PDB entry 6T75 | X-ray diffraction, 2.55 A resolution | chains AAA and CCC of the 3 polymer chains in the assembly

[Chain AAA (and CCC)]
Name: Glyco_hydro_42M domain-containing protein
From: Bacteroides salyersiae
Notes: chain CCC of this document is another copy of the same molecule, construct and numbering; everything in this record applies to it too
Reference sequence: I9SUA3 (I9SUA3_9BACE); residues 32-683 here correspond to UniProt positions 22-673 (UniProt number = residue number - 10)
Amino-acid sequence (674 residues; row label = number of the first residue in the row):
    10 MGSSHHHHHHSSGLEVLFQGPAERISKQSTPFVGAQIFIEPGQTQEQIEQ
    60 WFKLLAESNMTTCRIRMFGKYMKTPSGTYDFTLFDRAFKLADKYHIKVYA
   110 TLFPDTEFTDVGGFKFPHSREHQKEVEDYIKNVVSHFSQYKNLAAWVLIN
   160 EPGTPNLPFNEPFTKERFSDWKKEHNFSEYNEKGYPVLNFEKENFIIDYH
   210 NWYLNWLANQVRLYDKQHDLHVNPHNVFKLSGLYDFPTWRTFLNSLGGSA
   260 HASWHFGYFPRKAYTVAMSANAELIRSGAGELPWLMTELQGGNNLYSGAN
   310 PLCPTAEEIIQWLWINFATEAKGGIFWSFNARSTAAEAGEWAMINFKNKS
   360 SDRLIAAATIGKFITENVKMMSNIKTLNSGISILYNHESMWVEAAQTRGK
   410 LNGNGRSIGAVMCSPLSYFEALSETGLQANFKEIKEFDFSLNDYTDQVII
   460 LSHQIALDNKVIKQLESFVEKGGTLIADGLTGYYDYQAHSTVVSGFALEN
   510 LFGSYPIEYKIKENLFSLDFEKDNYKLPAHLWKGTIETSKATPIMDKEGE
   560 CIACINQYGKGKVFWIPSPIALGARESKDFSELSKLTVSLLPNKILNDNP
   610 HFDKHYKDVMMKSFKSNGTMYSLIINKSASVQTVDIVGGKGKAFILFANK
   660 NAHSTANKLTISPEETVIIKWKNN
Unresolved in the structure: 10-23, 412, 682-683 (chain CCC: 10-31, 412, 682-683)
Sequence notes: initiating methionine (10); expression tag (11-31)
Covalently attached groups: 2-deoxy-2-fluoro-alpha-D-mannopyranose (MAF) linked to Glu-297
Ligand contacts: 2-deoxy-2-fluoro-alpha-D-mannopyranose (MAF): Arg-75, Val-120, Gly-121, Asn-159, Glu-160, His-260, Trp-263, Trp-336, Arg-341, Glu-346, Trp-350
What the authors report for this chain:
  - catalytic residues: Glu-297
  - binding site for 2-deoxy-2-fluoro-alpha-D-mannopyranose: Arg-75, Asn-159, Trp-263, Glu-297, Trp-336, Arg-341, Glu-346
  - mutagenesis - E297Q: decreased catalytic activity
  - mutagenesis - E160Q: abolished catalytic activity

[Chain AAA / chain CCC interface]
Pairs across the interface (68):
  Glu-49(AAA) / Pro-195(CCC)
  Pro-50(AAA) / Gly-193(CCC)
  Pro-50(AAA) / Tyr-194(CCC)
  Pro-50(AAA) / Pro-195(CCC)
  Gly-51(AAA) / Lys-192(CCC)
  Gly-51(AAA) / Gly-193(CCC)
  Gly-51(AAA) / Tyr-194(CCC)
  Gln-52(AAA) / Tyr-194(CCC)
  Gln-56(AAA) / Tyr-194(CCC)  hydrogen bond
  Tyr-80(AAA) / Tyr-189(CCC)
  Tyr-80(AAA) / Pro-195(CCC)
  Phe-117(AAA) / Pro-195(CCC)  hydrophobic
  Phe-117(AAA) / Leu-197(CCC)  hydrophobic
  Trp-263(AAA) / Arg-407(CCC)
  Asn-302(AAA) / Tyr-518(CCC)  hydrogen bond (side chain-backbone)
  Asn-302(AAA) / Lys-519(CCC)
  Asn-302(AAA) / Ile-520(CCC)  hydrogen bond (side chain-backbone)
  Asn-303(AAA) / Ile-520(CCC)
  Asn-303(AAA) / Trp-541(CCC)
  Leu-304(AAA) / Arg-415(CCC)  hydrogen bond (backbone-side chain)
  Leu-304(AAA) / Tyr-492(CCC)
  Leu-304(AAA) / Tyr-518(CCC)  hydrophobic
  Leu-304(AAA) / Trp-541(CCC)  hydrogen bond (backbone-side chain)
  Tyr-305(AAA) / Gln-405(CCC)
  Tyr-305(AAA) / Thr-406(CCC)
  Tyr-305(AAA) / Gly-414(CCC)
  Tyr-305(AAA) / Arg-415(CCC)  hydrogen bond (backbone-side chain)
  Tyr-305(AAA) / His-462(CCC)
  Tyr-305(AAA) / Ile-464(CCC)
  Tyr-305(AAA) / Tyr-493(CCC)
  Ser-306(AAA) / Arg-415(CCC)  hydrogen bond (backbone-side chain)
  Gly-307(AAA) / Arg-415(CCC)  hydrogen bond (backbone-side chain)
  Pro-310(AAA) / Arg-415(CCC)
  Pro-310(AAA) / Ile-520(CCC)  hydrophobic
  Leu-311(AAA) / Ile-520(CCC)  hydrophobic
  Cys-312(AAA) / Lys-519(CCC)
  Cys-312(AAA) / Ile-520(CCC)
  Arg-341(AAA) / Val-502(CCC)
  Ser-342(AAA) / Tyr-194(CCC)
  Ser-342(AAA) / His-498(CCC)
  Ser-342(AAA) / Ser-499(CCC)  hydrogen bond (backbone-backbone)
  Ser-342(AAA) / Val-502(CCC)
  Thr-343(AAA) / Pro-195(CCC)  hydrogen bond (side chain-backbone)
  Thr-343(AAA) / Val-196(CCC)
  Thr-343(AAA) / Gln-496(CCC)
  Thr-343(AAA) / Ala-497(CCC)
  Thr-343(AAA) / His-498(CCC)
  Ala-344(AAA) / Leu-197(CCC)  hydrophobic
  Ala-344(AAA) / Gln-405(CCC)  hydrogen bond (backbone-side chain)
  Ala-344(AAA) / Ala-497(CCC)  hydrogen bond (backbone-backbone)
  Ala-345(AAA) / Gln-405(CCC)
  Ala-347(AAA) / Tyr-492(CCC)  hydrogen bond (backbone-side chain)
  Gly-348(AAA) / Tyr-492(CCC)  hydrogen bond (backbone-side chain)
  Gly-348(AAA) / Val-502(CCC)
  Asn-354(AAA) / Ile-516(CCC)
  Asn-354(AAA) / Glu-517(CCC)
  Phe-355(AAA) / Tyr-492(CCC)
  Phe-355(AAA) / Val-501(CCC)  hydrophobic
  Phe-355(AAA) / Tyr-514(CCC)
  Phe-355(AAA) / Pro-515(CCC)
  Phe-355(AAA) / Ile-516(CCC)  hydrogen bond (backbone-backbone)
  Phe-355(AAA) / Tyr-518(CCC)  hydrophobic
  Lys-356(AAA) / Tyr-514(CCC)
  Lys-356(AAA) / Glu-546(CCC)
  Ser-360(AAA) / Glu-517(CCC)
  Asp-361(AAA) / Lys-519(CCC)  salt bridge
  Arg-362(AAA) / Glu-517(CCC)  salt bridge
  Arg-362(AAA) / Lys-519(CCC)
Interface residues without a listed pair, chain AAA (33 interface residues in all): Lys-79, Ala-340, Glu-349
Interface residues without a listed pair, chain CCC (33 interface residues in all): Leu-489, Ser-503

[In short]
Chain AAA and chain CCC each contribute 33 residues to their interface, with 15 hydrogen bonds and 2 salt
bridges. Polar pairs include Asp-361(AAA)/Lys-519(CCC), Arg-362(AAA)/Glu-517(CCC) and
Gln-56(AAA)/Tyr-194(CCC). 2-deoxy-2-fluoro-alpha-D-mannopyranose is covalently linked to Glu-297(AAA). From
the paper: the catalytic residue Glu-297(AAA); E297Q of chain AAA reduces catalytic activity.
Both chains are Glyco_hydro_42M domain-containing protein (Bacteroides salyersiae). Entry 6T75 (Bacteroides
salyersiae GH164 beta-mannosidase 2-deoxy-2-fluoro-beta-D-mannosyl enzyme intermediate) was determined by
X-ray diffraction (same publication as 6T5O and 6T6G).
